PDB entry 3VJH | X-ray diffraction, 2.22 A resolution | chain A

# Chain A
Protein: Peroxisome proliferator-activated receptor gamma
From: Homo sapiens
UniProtKB: P37231 (PPARG_HUMAN); residues 195-476 here correspond to UniProt positions 223-504 (UniProt number = residue number + 28)
Chain sequence (286 residues; each row starts with the number of its first residue):
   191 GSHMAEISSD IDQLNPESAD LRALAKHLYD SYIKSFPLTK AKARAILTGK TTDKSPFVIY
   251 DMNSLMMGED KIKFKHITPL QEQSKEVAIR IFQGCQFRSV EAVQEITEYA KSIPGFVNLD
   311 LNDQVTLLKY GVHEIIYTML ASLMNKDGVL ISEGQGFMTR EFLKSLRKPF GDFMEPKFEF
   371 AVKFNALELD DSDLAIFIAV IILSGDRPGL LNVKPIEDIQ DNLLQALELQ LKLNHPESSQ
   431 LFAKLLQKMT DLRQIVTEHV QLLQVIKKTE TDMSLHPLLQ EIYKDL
Not modelled in the structure: 191-202, 262-274
Construct notes: expression tag (191-194)
Small-molecule neighbours: JKPL35 (J35; (2S)-2-[4-methoxy-3-({[4-(trifluoromethyl)benzoyl]amino}methyl)benzyl]pentanoic acid): Ile281, Phe282, Gly284, Cys285, Gln286, Arg288, Ser289, His323, Ile326, Tyr327, Leu330, Val339, Leu340, Ile341, Ser342, Met364, His449, Leu453, Leu469, Tyr473
Curated features (UniProtKB/Swiss-Prot):
  - motif: Pro467 to Asp475 (9aaTAD)
  - binding site (rosiglitazone): Gln286 to Ser289, His323, His449, Tyr473
  - cross-link: Lys224 (Glycyl lysine isopeptide (Lys-Gly) (interchain with G-Cter in ubiquitin))

# Summary
Chain A binds JKPL35. Curated annotation (UniProt) lists 7 rosiglitazone-binding residues.
Chain A is Peroxisome proliferator-activated receptor gamma (Homo sapiens); the structure, Human PPAR GAMMA
ligand binding domain in complex with JKPL35, was determined by X-ray diffraction (same publication as 3VI8
and 3VJI).
